PDB entry 3FDM | X-ray diffraction, 2.26 A resolution | chains A and D of the 4 polymer chains in the assembly

Chain A:
Protein: Apoptosis regulator Bcl-X
Organism: Homo sapiens
Notes: fragment: residue 1-209, Deletion of amino acids 27 to 82
UniProt: Q07817 (BCLX_HUMAN); residue numbers follow UniProt; this construct covers 1-26, 83-209
Sequence (158 residues; row label = number of the first residue in the row; note: 56 numbers in that range are skipped by the numbering (no residue carries them; nothing is unmodelled there); numbers below 1 keep their minus sign (Gly-4 is residue -4)):
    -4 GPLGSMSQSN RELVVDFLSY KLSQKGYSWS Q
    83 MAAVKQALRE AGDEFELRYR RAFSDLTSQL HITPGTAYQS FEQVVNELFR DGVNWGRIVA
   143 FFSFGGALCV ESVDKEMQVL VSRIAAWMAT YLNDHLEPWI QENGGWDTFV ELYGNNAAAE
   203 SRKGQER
Unresolved in the structure: 199-209
Sequence notes: expression tag (-4 to 0)
Curated features (UniProtKB/Swiss-Prot):
  - motif: Ser4 to Trp24 (BH4), Val86 to Arg100 (BH3), Glu129 to Gly148 (BH1), Pro180 to Tyr195 (BH2)
  - mutagenesis: Phe131 to Asp133 (No heterodimerization with BAX), Val135 to Trp137 (Loss of anti-apoptotic activity), Gly138 to Ile140 (Loss of anti-apoptotic activity), Gly138 (G138A: No heterodimerization with BAX), Ser145 to Gly147 (Decreases interaction with DNM1L, no effect on endocytosis enhancement), Gly148 (G148E: No heterodimerization with BAX), Asp156 (D156A: No effect on caspase-1 cleavage), Asp176 (D176A: No effect on caspase-1 cleavage), Trp188 to Phe191 (Abolishes interaction with DNM1L and endocytosis enhancement), Trp188 to Asp189 (Reduces anti-apoptotic activity by about half), Asp189 (D189A: No effect on caspase-1 cleavage)
Reported in the primary citation:
  - conformationally variable residues: Leu108

Chain D:
Protein: alpha/beta-peptide foldamer
Sequence (17 residues; row label = number of the first residue in the row; numbering starts at 0):
     0 XXAXRXLXKX GDAFNRX
Unresolved in the structure: 0
Modified positions: ACE (acetyl group) at position 0, XPC ((3S,4R)-4-aminopyrrolidine-3-carboxylic acid) at position 1, XCP ((1S,2S)-2-aminocyclopentanecarboxylic acid) at position 3, XCP ((1S,2S)-2-aminocyclopentanecarboxylic acid) at position 5, XCP ((1S,2S)-2-aminocyclopentanecarboxylic acid) at position 7, B3L ((3S)-3-amino-5-methylhexanoic acid) at position 9, NH2 (amino group) at position 16

Interface between chain A and chain D:
Residue-residue contacts (39; chain A residue first):
  Ala93(A) - Phe13(D)
  Glu96(A) - Phe13(D)
  Phe97(A) - B3L_9(D)
  Phe97(A) - Gly10(D)
  Phe97(A) - Phe13(D)
  Arg100(A) - Phe13(D)
  Tyr101(A) - B3L_9(D)
  Tyr101(A) - Ala12(D)
  Tyr101(A) - Phe13(D)  hydrophobic
  Ala104(A) - XCP_5(D)
  Ala104(A) - B3L_9(D)
  Phe105(A) - Ala2(D)
  Phe105(A) - XCP_5(D)
  Phe105(A) - Leu6(D)
  Leu108(A) - Ala2(D)  hydrophobic
  Leu108(A) - XCP_3(D)
  Gln111(A) - Ala2(D)
  Val126(A) - XCP_3(D)
  Val126(A) - Leu6(D)  hydrophobic
  Glu129(A) - XCP_3(D)
  Glu129(A) - Arg4(D)
  Leu130(A) - XCP_7(D)
  Asp133(A) - Arg4(D)  salt bridge
  Asn136(A) - Asp11(D)  hydrogen bond
  Asn136(A) - Asn14(D)
  Trp137(A) - Asn14(D)
  Gly138(A) - Gly10(D)
  Gly138(A) - Phe13(D)
  Gly138(A) - Asn14(D)
  Arg139(A) - Arg4(D)
  Arg139(A) - XCP_7(D)
  Arg139(A) - Gly10(D)
  Arg139(A) - Asp11(D)  salt bridge
  Ala142(A) - Leu6(D)  hydrophobic
  Leu194(A) - Arg15(D)  hydrogen bond (backbone-side chain)
  Tyr195(A) - Phe13(D)  hydrogen bond (side chain-backbone)
  Tyr195(A) - Asn14(D)
  Tyr195(A) - Arg15(D)  hydrogen bond (side chain-backbone)
  Asn198(A) - Arg15(D)
Also at the interface, not in a pair above, chain A (23 interface residues in all): Val141, Phe146
Also at the interface, not in a pair above, chain D (14 interface residues in all): NH2_16
From the paper, about this interface:
  - pairs named by the authors: Arg139(A)-Asp11(D) (salt bridge), Ala142(A)-Leu6(D)
  - interface residues, chain A: Tyr101(A)
  - interface residues, chain D: Leu6(D), Phe13(D)

In short:
Chain A and chain D form an interface of 23 and 14 residues respectively, with 4 hydrogen bonds and 2 salt
bridges. Polar pairs include Asp133(A)-Arg4(D), Arg139(A)-Asp11(D) and Asn136(A)-Asp11(D). The authors report
a salt bridge between Arg139(A) and Asp11(D); a contact between Ala142(A) and Leu6(D). From the paper:
interface residues Tyr101(A) and Leu6(D) among others; conformational variability at Leu108(A).
Chain A is Apoptosis regulator Bcl-X (Homo sapiens) and chain D is alpha/beta-peptide foldamer; the structure,
alpha/beta foldamer in complex with Bcl-xL, was determined by X-ray diffraction together with 3FDL from the
same study.
